6Z1P - chains Ab and Ao of the 99 polymer chains in the assembly; structure by electron microscopy, 3.70 A resolution.

== Chain Ab ==
Molecule: LSU rRNA_2
Source organism: Tetrahymena thermophila (strain SB210)
Sequence (2314 nucleotides; numbered 279 to 2591 plus 7 insertion-coded residues; 6 numbers in that range are skipped by the numbering (no residue carries them; nothing is unmodelled there); the number before each row is that of its first residue; a row labelled like 1317A-1317G holds insertion residues (1317A, then the next letters in order)):
   279 UAGUAAAUUUCAAUAAGUUUUUGAAAUUGAAAAAUAGAGAUCUACCUCUA
   329 AAACUUGUAAAGUUUAAAUUCAAUAGAAAACAGUACCGCGAGGGAAAGGU
   379 GAAAAGAUUUUAUAAUAUCUUAAAAGAACCUGAAAUUUAGUGCUAAAUAC
   429 AGUUAAAGCUUUAUUGUUUUAACGUACCUUUUGCAUAAUGGGCUAGCGAG
   479 UUUAUAUAAUUAGCGAGUAAUUUAAAUUUUAUAAAAUUACGAAUCGAUAG
   529 AAUAAAUAGUUAAUUAUAUAAGACCCGAAGCUAAGUGAUCUAAUUAUGAU
   579 UAGAUUAAGGGUAUUUAUACCUGAGGAUCGAACUCUUAAAUGUUGCAAAA
   629 UUUUGGGAUAAAUUGUAAUUAGGGGUGAAAGGCUUAUCAAACUUAGUUAU
   679 AGCUGGUUUUCCACGAAACCUAUUUAAGUAGGGUGUUAUUUUUUAUAAUA
   729 AUUAGGUUUAAAUAACUAUAUCUAUAAUUAAUUUGUUAAUUAUAAAAUUA
   779 GUAUAUAAUAAUUAGUUAUUAUUAGAUAAUAACCAGACUAUUAGCGCUAA
   829 GGUUUAUAGUCAAGAGAGAAACAGCUCAGAUUAAACAAUAAGGUCUUUAA
   879 AAAUAAAUAAUUAUGGAGAUUAUUUUUGUUAAUACUAAUAAGAUGUAGGC
   929 UUGGAAGCAGCCAUCAUUUUAAAAAAGCGUAAAAGCUUAAUAUUAGAUAA
   979 AUUAAUGUUAAAAAUUAAUUGAUACUUAAAUAAUCAUAGAUGAAGAGAGA
  1029 AUAAUUUUUAUUUACCGAAUUGAUAAAUCGAAAGAUGGUAGUGGAACGUU
  1079 UUGUAUAAAAAAAUAAAAUUGUGAAAUUUUAUAUUUUAUCAAUAUUGAUA
  1129 AUGCUAGCAUGAGUAGUAGACAUAAUGUGAGAAUCAUUAUCGCCUGAUAU
  1179 ACAAGGGUUACUAAAUUUGAUAAUCUUAUUUAGUGUAAGUCGAUUUCUAA
  1229 GAUAUAAAAGUAUAUUGUUAUCAAUGAAUAUAAAAUAUAAAAUAUCUAAU
  1279 AAACUACUUUUUAUAUUAUAUAAAAUUUUUUAUAAUAUA
1317A-1317G UUUAAUA
  1324 GGUGGUUUAGUGACUGGAAAUGUUUAUAUUUUAUUAAAUCGUACUAACUC
  1374 UAACACAAGUGUUUAAGUAGAAUAUAUAAUGGCGAAGGAGUAAAAAGUAU
  1424 UGAAGGAACUAGGCAAAAUAACCCUGUAACUUUGGGAGAAAGGGGGCUUU
  1474 UAAGCAACUGAAAAGAGAGAGUAGCGACUGUUUAAUAAAAACAUAAGAUU
  1524 UUGCAAAAUUUAAAUAUGAUGUAUAAAAUCUGACACCUGCCCGGUGCUGC
  1574 AAGGUGAAUCUAUUUUAGUUAACGCUGAAAUAUUAAACCCCAGUAAACGG
  1624 CGGCCGUAACCCUGACGGUCCUAAGGUAGCAAAAUUCCUUGGCGGGUAAG
  1674 UUCCGUCCUGCAUGAAUGGUGUAACGACUGCUCUGCUGUCUCCAAUACUU
  1724 GCUCUACGAAAUUGAACUUUCCGUGAAGAUGCGGCAAUAUUACAACUAGA
  1774 CGGGAAGACCCUAUGCACCUUUACUGUUAUCUGUAAUUAAUUUUUUUUUA
  1824 UAUUUAACUAGACAAGUAGGAGGUUUAUACUAAAAAUGGAAAACUACUUG
  1874 AAUAUAUUAAAAAAUUACAUAUAAAUAAAAUAAAUUUUAAUUAUUUUUGU
  1924 UAUUGAAAGACAGUUUGACUGGGGCGGUCUCCUCCUAAAAAGUAACGGAG
  1974 GAGUAUAAUAAUUUGGGGUAUCUUAUUUUAAUUGAGAUCAAUAUUAGAAU
  2024 GAAUAUACUAAAUUUGAUUAGAGUACAAACAAGUAUUCUAAGGAUAUAUG
  2074 UCUGUCAUAUUGACCCGAUAUAAUUUAGUAGAAAAUAUAUCGAUCAACGA
  2124 AUAAAAGGUACGCUAGGGAUAACAGGCUUAUGGGUUUUGAGAGUUCUUAU
  2174 UAAUAAACCCGUUUGGCACCUCGAUGUCGGCUCAUCACAUCCUGAUGGUG
  2224 GACAAUCUAUCAAGGGUCCGGCUGUUCGCCGGUUAAAGUGGUACGUGAGC
  2274 UGGGUUUAAAACGUCGUGAGACAGUUUGGUCCCUAUCUGUUGUAAUUACA
  2324 AGAAAAUAAAUAAGAAUUAACUUUAGUACGAGAGGACUAGGAAAAUUUAA
  2374 UCACUGGUUUGAAAAUUACUUUAAUAAAUAAAAGUACGGUUUUUAAGCUA
  2424 AAUUAAACAAGAUAAUUGCUGAAUUCUAUAUAAGCAAGAAUCUAACUUAU
  2474 AUUAUUUUCUAAUAAACUUUUUAAAGACUAUAUUAUUUAAGUAUAUUUAU
  2524 UAAGAGUCAUUAUAACUAAUAAAUAUAAAUAUACUAAAUGUUUAAUAAUC
  2574 ACUACAGUUUAGUUUUUA
Not modelled in the structure: 1317A-1317G, 1817-1885, 2591
Ion coordination: Mg2+ site 1: A284, U300; Mg2+ site 2 near A284 (its only coordinating residue here); Mg2+ site 3 near G317 (its only coordinating residue here); Mg2+ site 4: A318, G2101; Mg2+ site 5: A329 (shared with 1 residue of chain Aa); Mg2+ site 6 near C332 (its only coordinating residue here); Mg2+ site 7 near U352 (its only coordinating residue here); Mg2+ site 8 near G354 (its only coordinating residue here); Mg2+ site 9: G354, A357; Mg2+ site 10: U399, A402; Mg2+ site 11: U409, G410; Mg2+ site 12 near U453 (its only coordinating residue here); 160 more Mg2+ sites not listed

== Chain Ao ==
Molecule: 50S ribosomal protein L13
Source organism: Tetrahymena thermophila (strain SB210)
Reference sequence: W7X626 (W7X626_TETTS); residue numbers follow UniProt; this construct covers 1-391
Amino-acid sequence (391 residues; each row starts with the number of its first residue):
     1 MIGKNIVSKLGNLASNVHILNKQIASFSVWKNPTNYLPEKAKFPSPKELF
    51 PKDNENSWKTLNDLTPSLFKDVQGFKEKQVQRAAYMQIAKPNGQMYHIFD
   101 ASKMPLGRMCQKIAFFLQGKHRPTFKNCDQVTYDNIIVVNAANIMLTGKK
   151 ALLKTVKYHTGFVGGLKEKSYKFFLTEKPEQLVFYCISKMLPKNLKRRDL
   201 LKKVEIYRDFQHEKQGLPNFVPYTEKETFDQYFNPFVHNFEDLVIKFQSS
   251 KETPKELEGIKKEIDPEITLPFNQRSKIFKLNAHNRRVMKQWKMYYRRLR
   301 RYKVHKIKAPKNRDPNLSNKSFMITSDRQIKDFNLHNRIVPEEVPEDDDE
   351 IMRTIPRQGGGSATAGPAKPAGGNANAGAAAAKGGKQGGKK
Not modelled in the structure: 1-27, 358-391

== How chain Ab and chain Ao interact ==
Pairs across the interface (105; chain Ab residue first):
  A425(Ab) - Asn194(Ao)  base contact
  A425(Ab) - Leu195(Ao)  hydrogen bond to the base
  A425(Ab) - Arg198(Ao)  salt bridge to the phosphate
  U426(Ab) - Leu195(Ao)  base contact
  A434(Ab) - Lys126(Ao)  sugar contact
  A434(Ab) - Cys128(Ao)  sugar contact
  U447(Ab) - Gln130(Ao)  hydrogen bond to the sugar
  U448(Ab) - Cys128(Ao)  base contact
  U448(Ab) - Gln130(Ao)  hydrogen bond to the sugar
  U448(Ab) - Leu195(Ao)  phosphate contact
  A449(Ab) - Asn127(Ao)  sugar contact
  A449(Ab) - Cys128(Ao)  sugar contact
  A449(Ab) - Asn194(Ao)  phosphate contact
  A449(Ab) - Leu195(Ao)  hydrogen bond to the phosphate
  A449(Ab) - Lys196(Ao)  hydrogen bond to the phosphate
  A450(Ab) - Asn194(Ao)  phosphate contact
  C873(Ab) - Gln111(Ao)  hydrogen bond to the base
  U874(Ab) - Gln111(Ao)  sugar contact
  U874(Ab) - Ala114(Ao)  sugar contact
  U874(Ab) - Met190(Ao)  base contact
  U875(Ab) - Gln118(Ao)  phosphate contact
  U875(Ab) - Lys120(Ao)  salt bridge to the phosphate
  U875(Ab) - Met190(Ao)  sugar contact
  U875(Ab) - Leu191(Ao)  sugar contact
  U875(Ab) - Pro192(Ao)  sugar contact
  U875(Ab) - Lys193(Ao)  hydrogen bond to the sugar
  A877(Ab) - Lys120(Ao)  salt bridge to the phosphate
  A885(Ab) - Arg298(Ao)  salt bridge to the phosphate
  U886(Ab) - Arg301(Ao)  salt bridge to the phosphate
  A887(Ab) - Arg301(Ao)  salt bridge to the phosphate
  A887(Ab) - Tyr302(Ao)  hydrogen bond to the base
  A888(Ab) - Lys149(Ao)  salt bridge to the phosphate
  U889(Ab) - Lys149(Ao)  salt bridge to the phosphate
  U889(Ab) - Leu153(Ao)  base contact
  U889(Ab) - Lys154(Ao)  hydrogen bond to the sugar
  U902(Ab) - Lys290(Ao)  phosphate contact
  G974(Ab) - Asn273(Ao)  hydrogen bond to the phosphate
  A975(Ab) - Asn273(Ao)  hydrogen bond to the phosphate
  U976(Ab) - Lys280(Ao)  phosphate contact
  U976(Ab) - Leu281(Ao)  phosphate contact
  A977(Ab) - Lys280(Ao)  salt bridge to the phosphate
  A1000(Ab) - Ala283(Ao)  sugar contact
  A1000(Ab) - Arg286(Ao)  sugar contact
  U1001(Ab) - Arg286(Ao)  salt bridge to the phosphate
  G1020(Ab) - His159(Ao)  stacking on the base
  G1020(Ab) - Val163(Ao)  phosphate contact
  G1020(Ab) - Gly164(Ao)  hydrogen bond to the phosphate
  A1021(Ab) - Lys157(Ao)  sugar contact
  A1021(Ab) - Leu166(Ao)  phosphate contact
  A1026(Ab) - Lys189(Ao)  base contact
  G1027(Ab) - Lys189(Ao)  sugar contact
  A1028(Ab) - Gly107(Ao)  sugar contact
  A1028(Ab) - Tyr171(Ao)  hydrogen bond to the phosphate
  A1029(Ab) - Gly107(Ao)  phosphate contact
  A1029(Ab) - Arg108(Ao)  hydrogen bond to the phosphate
  A1029(Ab) - Leu146(Ao)  phosphate contact
  A1029(Ab) - Lys150(Ao)  salt bridge to the phosphate
  U1030(Ab) - Pro105(Ao)  phosphate contact
  U1030(Ab) - Arg108(Ao)  salt bridge to the phosphate
  U1030(Ab) - Thr147(Ao)  hydrogen bond to the phosphate
  U1030(Ab) - Lys150(Ao)  salt bridge to the phosphate
  U1030(Ab) - Tyr302(Ao)  sugar contact
  A1031(Ab) - Tyr302(Ao)  hydrogen bond to the phosphate
  A1032(Ab) - Arg108(Ao)  base contact
  U1034(Ab) - Arg108(Ao)  base contact
  U1034(Ab) - Gln111(Ao)  hydrogen bond to the base
  C1758(Ab) - Lys189(Ao)  hydrogen bond to the sugar
  C1758(Ab) - Lys193(Ao)  salt bridge to the phosphate
  A1759(Ab) - Lys189(Ao)  salt bridge to the phosphate
  A1759(Ab) - Lys193(Ao)  phosphate contact
  A1759(Ab) - Arg197(Ao)  salt bridge to the phosphate
  U2208(Ab) - Val163(Ao)  phosphate contact
  C2209(Ab) - Val163(Ao)  phosphate contact
  A2333(Ab) - Lys178(Ao)  hydrogen bond to the phosphate
  U2334(Ab) - Tyr158(Ao)  phosphate contact
  U2334(Ab) - Lys178(Ao)  salt bridge to the phosphate
  A2335(Ab) - Tyr158(Ao)  hydrogen bond to the phosphate
  A2335(Ab) - Thr160(Ao)  phosphate contact
  A2335(Ab) - Phe162(Ao)  sugar contact
  A2335(Ab) - Lys167(Ao)  phosphate contact
  A2335(Ab) - Lys169(Ao)  salt bridge to the phosphate
  A2336(Ab) - Thr160(Ao)  phosphate contact
  A2336(Ab) - Phe162(Ao)  sugar contact
  A2336(Ab) - Lys167(Ao)  salt bridge to the phosphate
  C2431(Ab) - Arg328(Ao)  hydrogen bond to the base
  A2432(Ab) - Arg328(Ao)  hydrogen bond to the sugar
  G2434(Ab) - Pro310(Ao)  sugar contact
  G2434(Ab) - Lys311(Ao)  sugar contact
  G2434(Ab) - Arg313(Ao)  salt bridge to the phosphate
  A2435(Ab) - Lys172(Ao)  hydrogen bond to the sugar
  A2435(Ab) - Lys311(Ao)  phosphate contact
  A2435(Ab) - Arg313(Ao)  salt bridge to the phosphate
  A2455(Ab) - Arg300(Ao)  hydrogen bond to the sugar
  A2456(Ab) - Thr65(Ao)  base contact
  A2456(Ab) - Ser67(Ao)  hydrogen bond to the sugar
  A2456(Ab) - Leu68(Ao)  base contact
  A2456(Ab) - Lys303(Ao)  salt bridge to the phosphate
  G2457(Ab) - Thr65(Ao)  sugar contact
  G2457(Ab) - Lys303(Ao)  salt bridge to the phosphate
  C2458(Ab) - Lys308(Ao)  salt bridge to the phosphate
  A2459(Ab) - Lys311(Ao)  salt bridge to the phosphate
  A2460(Ab) - Lys311(Ao)  salt bridge to the phosphate
  A2460(Ab) - Arg313(Ao)  salt bridge to the phosphate
  C2573(Ab) - Gln215(Ao)  base contact
  A2574(Ab) - Gly216(Ao)  sugar contact
Other interface residues (no listed pair), chain Ab (61 interface residues in all): A433, U876, A900, U901, G999, G1025, U1033, U2447
Other interface residues (no listed pair), chain Ao (74 interface residues in all): Leu106, Lys112, Asp129, Gly148, Phe173, Cys186, Ser188, Ile278, Asn282, Lys293, Met294, Arg297, Lys320

== In short ==
61 residues of chain Ab face 74 of chain Ao across their interface, with 25 hydrogen bonds, 27 salt bridges
and 1 aromatic stacking contact. Among the polar pairs are A425(Ab)-Leu195(Ao), C873(Ab)-Gln111(Ao) and
A887(Ab)-Tyr302(Ao). A284(Ab) and U300(Ab) form the Mg2+ site 1.
Here chain Ab is LSU rRNA_2 and chain Ao is 50S ribosomal protein L13, both from Tetrahymena thermophila
(strain SB210). Entry 6Z1P (Structure of the mitochondrial ribosome from Tetrahymena thermophila) was
determined by electron microscopy.
